PDB entry 8TX5 | X-ray diffraction, 1.93 A resolution | chain A

== Chain A ==
Protein: Galactose oxidase
From: Fusarium graminearum
UniProtKB: P0CS93 (GAOA_GIBZA); residues 1-639 here correspond to UniProt positions 42-680 (UniProt number = residue number + 41)
Amino-acid sequence (647 residues; each row starts with the number of its first residue; numbering starts at 0):
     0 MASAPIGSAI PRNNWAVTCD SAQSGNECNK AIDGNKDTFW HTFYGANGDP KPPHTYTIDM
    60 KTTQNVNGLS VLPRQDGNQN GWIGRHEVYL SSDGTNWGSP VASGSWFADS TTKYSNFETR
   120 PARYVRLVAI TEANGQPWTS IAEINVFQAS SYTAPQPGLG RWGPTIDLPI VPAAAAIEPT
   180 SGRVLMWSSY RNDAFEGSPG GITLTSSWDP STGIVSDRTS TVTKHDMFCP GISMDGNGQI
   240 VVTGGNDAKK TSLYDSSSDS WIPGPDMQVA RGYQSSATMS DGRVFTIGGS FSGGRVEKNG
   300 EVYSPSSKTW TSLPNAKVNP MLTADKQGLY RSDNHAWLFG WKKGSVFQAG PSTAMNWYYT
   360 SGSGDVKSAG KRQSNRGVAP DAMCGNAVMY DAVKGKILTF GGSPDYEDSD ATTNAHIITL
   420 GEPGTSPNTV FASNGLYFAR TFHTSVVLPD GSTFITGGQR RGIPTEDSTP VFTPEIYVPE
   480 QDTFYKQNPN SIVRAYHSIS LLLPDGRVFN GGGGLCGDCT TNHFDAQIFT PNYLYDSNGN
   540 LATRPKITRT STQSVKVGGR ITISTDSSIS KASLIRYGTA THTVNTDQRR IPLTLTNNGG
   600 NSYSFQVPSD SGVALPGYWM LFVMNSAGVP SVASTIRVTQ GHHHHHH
Disordered / not traced: 0, 640-646
Cystine bridges: Cys18-Cys27, Cys515-Cys518
Differences from the reference sequence: initiating methionine (0); conflict Pro10 (Ser51 in P0CS93), Val70 (Met111 in P0CS93), Glu195 (Gly236 in P0CS93), Ser219 (Val260 in P0CS93), Phe290 (Trp331 in P0CS93), Arg294 (Val335 in P0CS93), Val295 (Phe336 in P0CS93), Glu406 (Gln447 in P0CS93), Thr464 (Phe505 in P0CS93), Ala494 (Val535 in P0CS93), Asp535 (Asn576 in P0CS93); expression tag (640-646)
Metal / ion sites: Cu ion: Tyr272, His496, His581
Swiss-Prot annotation at these positions:
  - active site: Tyr495 (Proton acceptor)
  - binding site (Cu cation): Tyr272, Tyr495, His496, His581
  - cross-link: Cys228 to Tyr272 (3'-(S-cysteinyl)-tyrosine (Cys-Tyr))
Reported in the primary citation:
  - mutagenesis - E195R, Q326R: increased catalytic activity
  - catalytic residues: Tyr272 (citing earlier work)

== Summary ==
Tyr272, His496 and His581 coordinate a Cu ion ion. Curated annotation (UniProt) lists active-site residue
Tyr495 and 4 Cu cation-binding residues. The paper reports the catalytic residue Tyr272; E195R and Q326R
increase catalytic activity.
Chain A is Galactose oxidase (Fusarium graminearum); the structure, Crystal structure of an engineered variant
of galactose oxidase, GOaseRd4BB, from Fusarium graminearum, was determined by X-ray diffraction, deposited
together with 8TX6.
